Entry 2E2H (X-ray diffraction, 3.95 A resolution); this record covers chains R and A of the 13 polymer chains in the assembly.

# Chain R
Molecule: 10-nt RNA strand
Sequence (10 nucleotides; numbered 1 to 10; the number before each row is that of its first residue):
     1 AUCGAGAGGA

# Chain A
Protein: DNA-directed RNA polymerase II largest subunit
Organism: Saccharomyces cerevisiae
Notes: EC 2.7.7.6
UniProt: P04050 (RPB1_YEAST); numbering as in UniProt (aligned over 1-1733)
Sequence (1733 residues; numbered 1 to 1733; the number before each row is that of its first residue):
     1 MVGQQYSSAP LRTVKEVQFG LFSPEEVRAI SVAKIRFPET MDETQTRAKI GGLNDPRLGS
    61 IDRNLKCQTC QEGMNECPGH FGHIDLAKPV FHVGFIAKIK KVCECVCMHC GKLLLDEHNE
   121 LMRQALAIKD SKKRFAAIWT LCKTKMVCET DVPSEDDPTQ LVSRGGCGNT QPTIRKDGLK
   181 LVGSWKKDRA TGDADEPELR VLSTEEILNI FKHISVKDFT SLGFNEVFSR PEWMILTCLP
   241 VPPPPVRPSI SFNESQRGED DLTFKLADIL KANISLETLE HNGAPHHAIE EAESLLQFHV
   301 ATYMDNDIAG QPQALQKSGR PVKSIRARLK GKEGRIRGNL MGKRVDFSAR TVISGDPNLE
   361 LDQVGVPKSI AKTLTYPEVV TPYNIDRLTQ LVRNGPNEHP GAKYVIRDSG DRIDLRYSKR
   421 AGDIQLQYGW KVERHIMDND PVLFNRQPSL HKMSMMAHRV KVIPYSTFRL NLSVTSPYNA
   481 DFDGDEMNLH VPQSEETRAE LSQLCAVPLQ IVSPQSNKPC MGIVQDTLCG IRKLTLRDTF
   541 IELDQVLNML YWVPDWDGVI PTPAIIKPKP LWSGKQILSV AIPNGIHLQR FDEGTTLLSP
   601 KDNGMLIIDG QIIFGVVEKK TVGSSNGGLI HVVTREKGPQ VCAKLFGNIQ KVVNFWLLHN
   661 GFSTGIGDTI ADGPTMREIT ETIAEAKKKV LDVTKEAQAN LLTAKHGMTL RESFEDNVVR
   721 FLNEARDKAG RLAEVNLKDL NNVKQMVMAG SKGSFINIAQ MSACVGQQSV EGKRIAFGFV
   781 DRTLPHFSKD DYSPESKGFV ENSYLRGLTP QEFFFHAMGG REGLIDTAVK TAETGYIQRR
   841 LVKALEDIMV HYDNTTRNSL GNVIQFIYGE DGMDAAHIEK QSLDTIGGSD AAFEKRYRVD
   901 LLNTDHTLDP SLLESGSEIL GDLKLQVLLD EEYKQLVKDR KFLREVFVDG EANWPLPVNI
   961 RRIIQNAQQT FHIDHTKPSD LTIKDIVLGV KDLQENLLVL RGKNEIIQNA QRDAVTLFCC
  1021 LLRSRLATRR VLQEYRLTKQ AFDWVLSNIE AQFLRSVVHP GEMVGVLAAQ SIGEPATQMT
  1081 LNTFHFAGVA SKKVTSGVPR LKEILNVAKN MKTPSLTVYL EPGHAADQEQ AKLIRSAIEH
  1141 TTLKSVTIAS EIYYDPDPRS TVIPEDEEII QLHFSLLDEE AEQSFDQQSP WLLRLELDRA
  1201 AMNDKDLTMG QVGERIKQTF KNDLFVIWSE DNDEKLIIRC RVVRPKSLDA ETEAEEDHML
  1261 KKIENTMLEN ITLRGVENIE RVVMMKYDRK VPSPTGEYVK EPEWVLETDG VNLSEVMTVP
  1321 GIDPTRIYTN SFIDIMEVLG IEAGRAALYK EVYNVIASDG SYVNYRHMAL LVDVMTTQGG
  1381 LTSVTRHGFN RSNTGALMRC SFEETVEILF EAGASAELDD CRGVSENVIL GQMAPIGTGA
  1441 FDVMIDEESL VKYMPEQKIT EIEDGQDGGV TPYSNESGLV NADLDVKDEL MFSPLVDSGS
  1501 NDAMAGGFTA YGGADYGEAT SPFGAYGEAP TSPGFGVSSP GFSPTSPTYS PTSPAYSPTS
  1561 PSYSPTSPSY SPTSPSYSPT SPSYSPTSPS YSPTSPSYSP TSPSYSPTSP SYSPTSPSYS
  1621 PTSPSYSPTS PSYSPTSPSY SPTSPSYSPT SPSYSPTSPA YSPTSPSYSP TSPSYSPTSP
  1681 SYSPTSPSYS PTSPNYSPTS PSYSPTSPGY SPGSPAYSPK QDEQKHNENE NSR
Unresolved in the structure: 1, 156-160, 186-198, 315-318, 1177-1186, 1232-1235, 1244-1253, 1446-1733
Metal / ion sites: Zn2+ site 1: Cys67, Cys70, Cys77, His80; Zn2+ site 2: Cys110, Cys167; Mg2+ site 1: Asp481, Asp483 (together with GTP) (shared with 1 residue of chain B); Mg2+ site 2: Asp483, Asp485 (together with GTP)
Residues lining bound ligands: GTP (guanosine-5'-triphosphate): Arg446, Pro448, Asn479, Asp481, Asp483, Asp485, Thr827, Gln1078, Leu1081, Asn1082, His1085
Swiss-Prot annotation at these positions:
  - region: Pro248 to Asp260 (Lid loop), Asn306 to Lys323 (Rudder loop), Pro810 to Glu822 (Bridging helix)
  - binding site (Zn(2+)): Cys67, Cys70, Cys77, His80, Cys107, Cys110, Cys148, Cys167
  - binding site (Mg(2+)): Asp481, Asp483, Asp485
  - modified residue: Thr1471 (Phosphothreonine)
  - cross-link (Glycyl lysine isopeptide (Lys-Gly)): Lys695 (interchain with G-Cter in ubiquitin), Lys1246 (interchain with G-Cter in ubiquitin), Lys1350 (interchain with G-Cter in ubiquitin)
  - natural variant: Ser1653 to Pro1659 (deletion: In strain: A364A)
  - mutagenesis: Lys1246 (K1246R: Impairs ubiquitination during transcription stress)
Reported in the primary citation:
  - binding site for GTP: Arg446, Asn479, Gln1078, Leu1081, His1085
  - contacts within the chain: Asn479-Gln1078, Thr827-Thr1083 (hydrogen bond), Asp826-Thr1083 (hydrogen bond), Gly823-Thr1083 (hydrogen bond), Asn1082-His1085 (hydrogen bond)
  - catalytic residues: His1085 (proposed by the authors, not directly observed)
  - mutagenesis - N479S (7-fold): decreased catalytic activity on GTP
  - mutagenesis - R446A: abolished growth
  - Mg2+ coordination: Asp481, Asp483, Asp485
  - conformationally variable residues (helix shift): Asp826 to Lys830

# Interface between chain R and chain A
Residue-residue contacts (5):
  A1(R) with Phe252(A), base contact
  G9(R) with Arg350(A), base contact
  A10(R) with Arg446(A), hydrogen bond to the sugar; Asp485(A), hydrogen bond to the sugar; Glu486(A), sugar contact
Other interface residues (no listed pair), chain R (4 interface residues in all): C3
Other interface residues (no listed pair), chain A (8 interface residues in all): Pro321, Gln447, Gly484

# In short
4 residues of chain R and 8 residues of chain A are in contact; the contacts include 2 hydrogen bonds. Polar
contacts include A10(R)-Arg446(A) and A10(R)-Asp485(A). Ligands of chain A: GTP. The paper reports the
catalytic residue His1085(A); N479S of chain A reduces catalytic activity on GTP.
Chain R is a 10-nt RNA strand and chain A is DNA-directed RNA polymerase II largest subunit (Saccharomyces
cerevisiae); the structure, RNA polymerase II elongation complex at 5 mM Mg2+ with GTP, was determined by
X-ray diffraction (same publication as 2E2I, 2E2J, 2NVQ, 2NVT, 2NVX, 2NVY, 2NVZ and 2YU9).
